Entry 4KAY (X-ray diffraction, 1.78 A resolution); this record covers chain A.

== Chain A ==
Molecule: YhbX/YhjW/YijP/YjdB family protein
From: Neisseria meningitidis
Notes: EC 3.1.3.27; fragment: Periplasmic Soluble Domain
UniProtKB: Q7DD94 (Q7DD94_NEIMB); residues 210-544 here = UniProt positions 210-544
Sequence (335 residues; row label = number of the first residue in the row):
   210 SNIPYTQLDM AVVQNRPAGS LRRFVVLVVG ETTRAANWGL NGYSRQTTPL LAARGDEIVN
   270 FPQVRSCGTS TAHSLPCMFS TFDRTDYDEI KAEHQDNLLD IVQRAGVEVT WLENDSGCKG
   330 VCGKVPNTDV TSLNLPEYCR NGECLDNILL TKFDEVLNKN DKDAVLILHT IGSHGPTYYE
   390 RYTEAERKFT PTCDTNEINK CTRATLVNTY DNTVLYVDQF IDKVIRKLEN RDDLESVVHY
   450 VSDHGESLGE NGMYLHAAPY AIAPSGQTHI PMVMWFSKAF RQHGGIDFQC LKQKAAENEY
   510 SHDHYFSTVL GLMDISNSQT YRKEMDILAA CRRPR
Disordered / not traced: 210, 544
Modified positions: T280 (phosphothreonine; TPO)
Disulfide bonds: C276-C286, C327-C331, C348-C353, C402-C410, C499-C540
Bound ions: Zn2+ site 1: E240, T280, D452, H453; Zn2+ site 2: T280, H383, H465; Zn2+ site 3 near H303 (its only coordinating residue here)

== In short ==
E240, T280, D452 and H453 coordinate Zn2+ site 1. T280, H383 and H465 form the Zn2+ site 2.
Chain A is YhbX/YhjW/YijP/YjdB family protein (Neisseria meningitidis); the structure, Structure of the
soluble domain of Lipooligosaccharide phosphoethanolamine transferase A from Neisseria meningitidis - complex
with ..., was determined by X-ray diffraction, deposited together with 4KAV.
